3J34 - chains D and E of the 42 polymer chains in the assembly; structure by electron microscopy, 8.60 A resolution (very low resolution: no residue pairs are listed; an interface is given only as per-side residue counts).

# Chain D (and E)
Name: capsid protein
Organism: Human immunodeficiency virus 1
Notes: chain E of this document is another copy of the same molecule, construct and numbering; everything in this record applies to it too
UniProt: Q79791 (Q79791_9HIV1); residues 1-231 here correspond to UniProt positions 133-363 (UniProt number = residue number + 132)
Chain sequence (231 residues; each row starts with the number of its first residue):
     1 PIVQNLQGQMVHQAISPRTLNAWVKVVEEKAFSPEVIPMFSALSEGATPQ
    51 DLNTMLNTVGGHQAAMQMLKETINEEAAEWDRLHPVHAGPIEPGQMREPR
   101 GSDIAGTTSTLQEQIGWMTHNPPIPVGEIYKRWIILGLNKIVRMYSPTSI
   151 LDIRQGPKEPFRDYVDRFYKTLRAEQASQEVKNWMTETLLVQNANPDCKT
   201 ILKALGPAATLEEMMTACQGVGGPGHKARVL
Differences from the reference sequence: engineered mutation Glu92 (Ala224 in Q79791)
Disulfides: Cys198-Cys218
What the authors report for this chain:
  - mutagenesis - I201D, A204D, L205D: decreased stability
  - mutagenesis - A204C: increased stability

# How chain D and chain E interact
At this resolution (9 A) residue pairs are not listed: 30 residues of chain D and 30 of chain E lie at the interface.

# Overview
Chain D and chain E each contribute 30 residues to their interface. The paper reports that I201D, A204D and
L205D of chain D reduce stability; A204C of chain D increases stability.
Chain D and chain E are both capsid protein (Human immunodeficiency virus 1); the structure, Structure of
HIV-1 Capsid Protein by Cryo-EM, was determined by electron microscopy (same publication as 3J4F, 3J3Q and
3J3Y).
